PDB entry 8X2M | electron microscopy, 3.31 A resolution | chains A and E of the 6 polymer chains in the assembly

# Chain A
Name: Isoform Short of Insulin receptor
From: Homo sapiens
UniProtKB: P06213 (INSR_HUMAN), isoform P06213-2; residues -26 to 1343 here correspond to UniProt positions 1-1370 (UniProt number = residue number + 27)
Sequence (1370 residues; each row starts with the number of its first residue; numbers below 1 keep their minus sign (Met-26 is residue -26)):
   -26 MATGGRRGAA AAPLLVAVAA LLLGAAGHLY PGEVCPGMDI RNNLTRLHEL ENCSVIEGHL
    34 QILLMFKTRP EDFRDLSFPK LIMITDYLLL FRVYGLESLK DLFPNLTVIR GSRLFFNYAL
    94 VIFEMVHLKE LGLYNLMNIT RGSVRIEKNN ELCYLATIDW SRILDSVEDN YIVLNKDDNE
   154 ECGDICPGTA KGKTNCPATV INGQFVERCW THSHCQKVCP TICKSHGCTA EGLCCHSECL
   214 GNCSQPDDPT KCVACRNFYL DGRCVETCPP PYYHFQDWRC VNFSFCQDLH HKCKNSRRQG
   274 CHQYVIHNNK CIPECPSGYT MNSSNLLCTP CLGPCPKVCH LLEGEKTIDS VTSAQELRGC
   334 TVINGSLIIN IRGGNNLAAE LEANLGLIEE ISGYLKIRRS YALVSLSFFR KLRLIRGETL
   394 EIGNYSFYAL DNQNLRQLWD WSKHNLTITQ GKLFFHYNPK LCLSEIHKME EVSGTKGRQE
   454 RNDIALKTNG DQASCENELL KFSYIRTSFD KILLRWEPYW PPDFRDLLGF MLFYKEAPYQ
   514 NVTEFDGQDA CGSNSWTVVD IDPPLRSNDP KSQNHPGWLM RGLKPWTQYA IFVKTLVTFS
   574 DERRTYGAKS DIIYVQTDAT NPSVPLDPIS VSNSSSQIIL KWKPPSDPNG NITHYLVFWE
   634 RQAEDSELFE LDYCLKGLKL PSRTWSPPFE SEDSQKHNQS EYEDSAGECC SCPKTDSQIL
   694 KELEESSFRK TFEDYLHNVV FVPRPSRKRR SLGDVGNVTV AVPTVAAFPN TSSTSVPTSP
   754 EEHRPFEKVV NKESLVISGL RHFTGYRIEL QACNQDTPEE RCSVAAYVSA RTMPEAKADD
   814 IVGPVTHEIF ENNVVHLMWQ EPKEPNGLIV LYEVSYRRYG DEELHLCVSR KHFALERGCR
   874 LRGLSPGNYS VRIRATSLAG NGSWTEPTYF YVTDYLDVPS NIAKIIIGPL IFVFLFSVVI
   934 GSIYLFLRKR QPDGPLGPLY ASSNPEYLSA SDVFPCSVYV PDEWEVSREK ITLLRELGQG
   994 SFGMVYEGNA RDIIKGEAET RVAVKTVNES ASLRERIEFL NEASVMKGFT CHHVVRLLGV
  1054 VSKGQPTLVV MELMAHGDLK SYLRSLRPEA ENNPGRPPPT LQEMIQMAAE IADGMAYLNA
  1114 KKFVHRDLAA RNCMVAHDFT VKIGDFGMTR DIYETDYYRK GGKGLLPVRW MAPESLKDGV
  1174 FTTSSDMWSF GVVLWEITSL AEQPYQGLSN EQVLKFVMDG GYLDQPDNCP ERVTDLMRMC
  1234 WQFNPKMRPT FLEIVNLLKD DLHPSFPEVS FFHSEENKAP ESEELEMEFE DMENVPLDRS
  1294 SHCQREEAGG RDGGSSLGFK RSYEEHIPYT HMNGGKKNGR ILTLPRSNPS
Disordered / not traced: -26 to 2, 161, 163-168, 197, 230, 269-273, 311, 454-455, 519-527, 542-545, 574-578, 592-690, 718-1343
Swiss-Prot annotation at these positions:
  - region: Glu706 to Phe714 (Insulin-binding), Tyr972 (Important for interaction with IRS1, SHC1 and STAT5B)
  - site: Phe39 (Insulin-binding)
  - modified residue: Ser373 (Phosphoserine), Tyr374 (Phosphotyrosine), Ser380 (Phosphoserine), Tyr972 (Phosphotyrosine)
  - glycosylation (N-linked (GlcNAc...) asparagine): Asn16, Asn25, Asn78, Asn111, Asn215, Asn255, Asn295, Asn337, Asn397, Asn418, Asn514, Asn606, Asn624, Asn671
Disulfide bonds: Cys8-Cys26, Cys126-Cys155, Cys169-Cys188, Cys192-Cys201, Cys196-Cys207, Cys208-Cys216, Cys212-Cys225, Cys228-Cys237, Cys241-Cys253, Cys259-Cys284, Cys266-Cys274, Cys288-Cys301, Cys312-Cys333, Cys435-Cys468

# Chain E
Name: Insulin-like growth factor I
From: Homo sapiens
UniProtKB: P05019 (IGF1_HUMAN); residues -47 to 147 here correspond to UniProt positions 1-195 (UniProt number = residue number + 48)
Sequence (195 residues; numbered -47 to 147; the number before each row is that of its first residue; numbers below 1 keep their minus sign (Met-47 is residue -47)):
   -47 MGKISSLPTQ LFKCCFCDFL KVKMHTMSSS HLFYLALCLL TFTSSATAGP ETLCGAELVD
    13 ALQFVCGDRG FYFNKPTGYG SSSRRAPQTG IVDECCFRSC DLRRLEMYCA PLKPAKSARS
    73 VRAQRHTDMP KTQKYQPPST NKNTKSQRRK GWPKTHPGGE QKEGTEASLQ IRGKKKEQRR
   133 EIGSRNAECR GKKGK
Disordered / not traced: -47 to 3, 27-40, 64-147

# How chain A and chain E interact
Pairs across the interface (28):
  Pro495(A) - Thr4(E)  hydrogen bond (backbone-side chain)
  Pro495(A) - Cys6(E)
  Asp496(A) - Cys6(E)
  Asp496(A) - Cys48(E)  hydrogen bond
  Phe497(A) - Cys6(E)
  Arg539(A) - Glu9(E)  salt bridge
  Glu706(A) - Gly7(E)
  Asp707(A) - Val44(E)
  His710(A) - Gly7(E)
  His710(A) - Val11(E)
  His710(A) - Ile43(E)
  His710(A) - Val44(E)
  Asn711(A) - Gly42(E)
  Asn711(A) - Ile43(E)
  Asn711(A) - Val44(E)  hydrogen bond (side chain-backbone)
  Phe714(A) - Phe23(E)  hydrophobic
  Phe714(A) - Ile43(E)  hydrophobic
  Val715(A) - Tyr24(E)
  Val715(A) - Phe25(E)  hydrophobic
  Val715(A) - Tyr60(E)
  Pro716(A) - Tyr24(E)
  Pro716(A) - Met59(E)
  Pro716(A) - Tyr60(E)
  Arg717(A) - Tyr24(E)
  Arg717(A) - Glu58(E)  salt bridge
  Arg717(A) - Met59(E)  hydrogen bond (backbone-backbone)
  Arg717(A) - Cys61(E)
  Arg717(A) - Pro63(E)
Other interface residues (no listed pair), chain A (15 interface residues in all): Arg498, Val712, Val713
Other interface residues (no listed pair), chain E (24 interface residues in all): Ala8, Leu10, Leu14, Arg21, Asn26, Thr41, Ala62

# Overview
The interface between chain A and chain E involves 15 residues on one side and 24 on the other; the contacts
include 4 hydrogen bonds and 2 salt bridges. Among the polar pairs are Arg539(A)-Glu9(E), Arg717(A)-Glu58(E)
and Pro495(A)-Thr4(E).
Chain A is Isoform Short of Insulin receptor and chain E is Insulin-like growth factor I, both from Homo
sapiens; the structure, Cryo-EM structure of the IR/IGF-I complex, conformation 2, was determined by electron
microscopy.
